4JQE - chain A; structure by X-ray diffraction, 1.77 A resolution.

[Chain A]
Protein: Casein kinase II subunit alpha
Source organism: Saccharomyces cerevisiae
Notes: EC 2.7.11.1
Reference sequence: P15790 (CSK21_YEAST); numbering as in UniProt (aligned over 1-372)
Chain sequence (374 residues; each row starts with the number of its first residue; numbers below 1 keep their minus sign (Gly-1 is residue -1)):
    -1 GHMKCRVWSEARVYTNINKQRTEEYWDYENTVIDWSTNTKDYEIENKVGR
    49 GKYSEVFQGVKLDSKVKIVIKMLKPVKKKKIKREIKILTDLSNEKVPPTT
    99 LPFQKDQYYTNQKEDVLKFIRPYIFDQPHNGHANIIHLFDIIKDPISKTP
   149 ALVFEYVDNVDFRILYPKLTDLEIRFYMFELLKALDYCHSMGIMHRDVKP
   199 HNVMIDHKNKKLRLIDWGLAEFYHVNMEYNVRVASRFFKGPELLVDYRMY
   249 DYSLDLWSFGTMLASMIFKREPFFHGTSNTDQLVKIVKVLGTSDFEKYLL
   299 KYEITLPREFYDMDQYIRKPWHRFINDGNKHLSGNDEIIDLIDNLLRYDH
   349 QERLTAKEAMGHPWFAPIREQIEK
Unresolved in the structure: -1 to 2, 372
Sequence notes: expression tag (-1 to 0)
Ligand contacts: AMP-PNP (ANP; phosphoaminophosphonic acid-adenylate ester): Val46, Gly47, Arg48, Gly49, Lys50, Tyr51, Ser52, Val54, Val67, Lys69, Ile134, Phe152, Glu153, Tyr154, Val155, His199, Asn200, Met202, Ile213, Asp214

[Summary]
Chain A binds AMP-PNP.
Chain A is Casein kinase II subunit alpha (Saccharomyces cerevisiae); the structure, Crystal structure of
scCK2 alpha in complex with AMPPN, was determined by X-ray diffraction, deposited together with 4JR7, 4LFI and
4MWH.
